Entry 5BTH (X-ray diffraction, 2.20 A resolution); this record covers chain A.

# Chain A
Name: Decapping nuclease RAI1
From: Candida albicans (strain SC5314 / ATCC MYA-2876)
Notes: EC 3.6.1.-
UniProt: Q5AAT0 (DXO_CANAL); residue numbers follow UniProt; this construct covers 1-391
Chain sequence (391 residues; each row starts with the number of its first residue):
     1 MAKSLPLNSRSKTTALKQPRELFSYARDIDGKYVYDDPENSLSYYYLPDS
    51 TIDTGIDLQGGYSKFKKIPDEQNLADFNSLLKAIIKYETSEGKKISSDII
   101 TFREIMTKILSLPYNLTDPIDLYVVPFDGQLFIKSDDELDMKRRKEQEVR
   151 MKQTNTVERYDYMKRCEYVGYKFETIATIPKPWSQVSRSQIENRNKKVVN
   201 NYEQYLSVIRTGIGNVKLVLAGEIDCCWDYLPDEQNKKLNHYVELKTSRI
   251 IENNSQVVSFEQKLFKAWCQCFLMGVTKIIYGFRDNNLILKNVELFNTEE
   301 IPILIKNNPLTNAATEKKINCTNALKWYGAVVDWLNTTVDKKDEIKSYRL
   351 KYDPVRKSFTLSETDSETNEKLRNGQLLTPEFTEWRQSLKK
Swiss-Prot annotation at these positions:
  - binding site (a divalent metal cation): Glu174, Asp225, Glu244, Leu245
  - binding site (substrate): Glu223, Lys246, Gln270
From the paper describing this entry:
  - mutagenesis - E104G: increased catalytic activity on methylated capped substrate
  - mutagenesis - E104K: increased catalytic activity on methylated capped RNA
  - mutagenesis - E104K: unchanged catalytic activity on unmethylated capped RNA
  - mutagenesis - E104G: increased catalytic activity on 5' triphosphate RNA
  - mutagenesis - E104G: increased catalytic activity on RNA with a 5' hydroxyl group
  - mutagenesis - E104G: increased catalytic activity (5'-3' exonuclease activity)

# In short
Curated annotation (UniProt) lists 4 divalent metal cation-binding residues and 3 substrate-binding residues.
The paper reports that E104G increases catalytic activity on methylated capped substrate; E104K increases
catalytic activity on methylated capped RNA.
Chain A is Decapping nuclease RAI1 (Candida albicans (strain SC5314 / ATCC MYA-2876)); the structure, Crystal
structure of Candida albicans Rai1, was determined by X-ray diffraction, deposited together with 5BTB, 5BTO
and 5BUD.
